Entry 6LT0 (electron microscopy, 3.20 A resolution); this record covers chains A and B of the 6 polymer chains in the assembly.

# Chain A
Protein: WD repeat-containing protein 41
From: Homo sapiens
UniProtKB: Q9HAD4 (WDR41_HUMAN); residue numbers follow UniProt; this construct covers 1-459
Chain sequence (459 residues; row label = number of the first residue in the row):
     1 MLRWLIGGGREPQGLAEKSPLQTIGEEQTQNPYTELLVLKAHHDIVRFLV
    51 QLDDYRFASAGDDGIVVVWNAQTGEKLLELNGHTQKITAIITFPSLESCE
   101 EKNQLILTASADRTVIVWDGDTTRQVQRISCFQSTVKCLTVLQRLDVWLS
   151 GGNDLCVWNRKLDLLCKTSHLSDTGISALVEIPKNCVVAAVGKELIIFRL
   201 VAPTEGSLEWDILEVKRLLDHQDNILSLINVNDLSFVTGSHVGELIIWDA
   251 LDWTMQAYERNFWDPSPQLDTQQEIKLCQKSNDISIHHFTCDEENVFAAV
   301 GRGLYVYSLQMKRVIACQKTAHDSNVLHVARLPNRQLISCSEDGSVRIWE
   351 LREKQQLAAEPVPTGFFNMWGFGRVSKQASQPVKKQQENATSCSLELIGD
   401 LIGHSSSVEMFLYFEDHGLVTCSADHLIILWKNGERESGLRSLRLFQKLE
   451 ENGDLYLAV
Disordered / not traced: 1-30, 95-104, 185, 204-211, 251-269, 281-283, 353-395, 458-459
Swiss-Prot annotation at these positions:
  - mutagenesis: Ser-438 (S438A: No effect on interaction with SMCR8), Arg-441 (R441A: No effect on interaction with SMCR8), Ser-442 (S442A: No effect on interaction with SMCR8), Leu-445 (L445R: Reduces interaction with the C9ORF72-SMCR8 complex; when associated with R-449. No effect on interaction with SMCR8), Phe-446 (F446R: No effect on interaction with SMCR8), Leu-449 (L449R: Reduces interaction with the C9ORF72-SMCR8 complex; when associated with R-445. No effect on interaction with SMCR8)
From the paper describing this entry:
  - mutagenesis - S438A, R441A, S442A, L445R, F446R, L449R: unchanged binding to Guanine nucleotide exchange protein SMCR8 (chain B)

# Chain B
Protein: Guanine nucleotide exchange protein SMCR8
From: Homo sapiens
UniProtKB: Q8TEV9 (SMCR8_HUMAN); residue numbers follow UniProt; this construct covers 1-937
Chain sequence (937 residues; row label = number of the first residue in the row):
     1 MISAPDVVAFTKEEEYEEEPYNEPALPEEYSVPLFPFASQGANPWSKLSG
    51 AKFSRDFILISEFSEQVGPQPLLTIPNDTKVFGTFDLNYFSLRIMSVDYQ
   101 ASFVGHPPGSAYPKLNFVEDSKVVLGDSKEGAFAYVHHLTLYDLEARGFV
   151 RPFCMAYISADQHKIMQQFQELSAEFSRASECLKTGNRKAFAGELEKKLK
   201 DLDYTRTVLHTETEIQKKANDKGFYSSQAIEKANELASVEKSIIEHQDLL
   251 KQIRSYPHRKLKGHDLCPGEMEHIQDQASQASTTSNPDESADTDLYTCRP
   301 AYTPKLIKAKSTKCFDKKLKTLEELCDTEYFTQTLAQLSHIEHMFRGDLC
   351 YLLTSQIDRALLKQQHITNFLFEDFVEVDDRMVEKQESIPSKPSQDRPPS
   401 SSLEECPIPKVLISVGSYKSSVESVLIKMEQELGDEEYKEVEVTELSSFD
   451 PQENLDYLDMDMKGSISSGESIEVLGTEKSTSVLSKSDSQASLTVPLSPQ
   501 VVRSKAVSHRTISEDSIEVLSTCPSEALIPDDFKASYPSAINEEESYPDG
   551 NEGAIRFQASISPPELGETEEGSIENTPSQIDSSCCIGKESDGQLVLPST
   601 PAHTHSDEDGVVSSPPQRHRQKDQGFRVDFSVENANPSSRDNSCEGFPAY
   651 ELDPSHLLASRDISKTSLDNYSDTTSYVSSVASTSSDRIPSAYPAGLSSD
   701 RHKKRAGQNALKFIRQYPFAHPAIYSLLSGRTLVVLGEDEAIVRKLVTAL
   751 AIFVPSYGCYAKPVKHWASSPLHIMDFQKWKLIGLQRVASPAGAGTLHAL
   801 SRYSRYTSILDLDNKTLRCPLYRGTLVPRLADHRTQIKRGSTYYLHVQSM
   851 LTQLCSKAFLYTFCHHLHLPTHDKETEELVASRQMSFLKLTLGLVNEDVR
   901 VVQYLAELLKLHYMQESPGTSHPMLRFDYVPSFLYKI
Disordered / not traced: 1-56, 65-77, 111, 122-128, 141-147, 193-327, 375-700, 790-794, 937
Swiss-Prot annotation at these positions:
  - modified residue: Ser-402 (Phosphoserine), Ser-417 (Phosphoserine), Ser-468 (Phosphoserine), Ser-471 (Phosphoserine), Ser-489 (Phosphoserine), Ser-492 (Phosphoserine), Ser-498 (Phosphoserine), Ser-790 (Phosphoserine), Thr-796 (Phosphothreonine)
  - mutagenesis: Arg-147 (R147A: Loss of C9ORF72-SMCR8 complex-mediated stimulation of RAB8A and RAB11A GTPase activity), Ser-402 (S402A: Impaired autophagosome maturation; when associated with A-796; S402D: Phosphomimetic mutant; able to promote autophagosome maturation; when associated with D-796), Thr-796 (T796A: Impaired autophagosome maturation; when associated with A-402; T796D: Phosphomimetic mutant; able to promote autophagosome maturation; when associated with D-402)
From the paper describing this entry:
  - mutagenesis - T862A/F863A/H865A/L867A, E907A/K910A/Y913A/M914A: unchanged binding to WD repeat-containing protein 41 (chain A)

# How chain A and chain B interact
Residue-residue contacts (65; chain A residue first):
  Asn-31(A) with Tyr-929(B)
  Tyr-33(A) with Phe-927(B); Tyr-929(B), hydrogen bond (backbone-side chain)
  Thr-34(A) with Arg-926(B); Phe-927(B), hydrogen bond (backbone-backbone); Tyr-929(B)
  Glu-35(A) with Met-924(B); Leu-925(B); Arg-926(B); Phe-927(B)
  Leu-36(A) with Ile-774(B), hydrophobic; Gln-778(B); Tyr-806(B); Pro-923(B); Met-924(B), hydrogen bond (backbone-backbone); Leu-925(B), hydrogen bond (backbone-backbone); Phe-927(B), hydrophobic
  Leu-37(A) with Pro-923(B)
  Val-38(A) with Ile-774(B); Met-775(B), hydrophobic
  Lys-40(A) with Met-775(B)
  Thr-73(A) with His-922(B)
  Asp-343(A) with Arg-802(B), hydrogen bond (backbone-side chain)
  Gly-344(A) with Arg-802(B), hydrogen bond (backbone-side chain)
  Asp-400(A) with Arg-805(B), salt bridge; Tyr-929(B)
  Leu-401(A) with Tyr-929(B)
  Ile-402(A) with Arg-802(B); Arg-805(B); Tyr-806(B), hydrogen bond (backbone-side chain)
  Gly-403(A) with Ile-774(B)
  His-404(A) with Arg-802(B), hydrogen bond (backbone-side chain); Tyr-803(B)
  Ser-405(A) with His-773(B), hydrogen bond; Arg-802(B), hydrogen bond (backbone-side chain); Tyr-803(B), hydrogen bond
  Ile-429(A) with Ile-774(B), hydrophobic
  Glu-435(A) with Glu-877(B)
  Ser-438(A) with Glu-907(B), hydrogen bond; Lys-910(B)
  Arg-441(A) with Glu-907(B), salt bridge; Leu-911(B); Met-924(B), hydrogen bond
  Ser-442(A) with His-868(B); Lys-910(B)
  Arg-444(A) with Met-914(B)
  Leu-445(A) with Phe-863(B), hydrophobic; Lys-910(B); Tyr-913(B), hydrophobic; Met-914(B), hydrophobic
  Phe-446(A) with Thr-862(B); Cys-864(B); His-865(B); His-868(B); Leu-869(B), hydrophobic
  Lys-448(A) with Tyr-913(B); Met-914(B)
  Leu-449(A) with Phe-863(B), hydrophobic; Tyr-913(B)
  Leu-455(A) with Ile-367(B), hydrophobic; Tyr-913(B), hydrophobic
  Tyr-456(A) with Gln-364(B), hydrogen bond (side chain-backbone); Gln-365(B); His-366(B), hydrogen bond (side chain-backbone); Ile-367(B)
Interface residues without a listed pair, chain A (32 interface residues in all): Leu-427, Trp-431, Leu-443
From the paper, about this interface:
  - interface residues, chain A: Ser-438(A), Arg-441(A), Ser-442(A), Leu-445(A), Phe-446(A), Leu-449(A)
  - hot spots on chain A (mutagenesis) - S438A/R441A/S442A/L445R/F446R/L449R: abolished binding to Guanine nucleotide exchange protein SMCR8 (chain B)
  - hot spots on chain A (mutagenesis) - F446R/L449R: decreased binding to Guanine nucleotide exchange protein SMCR8 (chain B)
  - interface residues, chain B: Thr-862(B), Phe-863(B), His-865(B), Glu-907(B), Lys-910(B), Tyr-913(B), Met-914(B)
  - hot spots on chain B (mutagenesis) - T862A/F863A/H865A/L867A/E907A/K910A/Y913A/M914A: decreased binding to WD repeat-containing protein 41 (chain A)

# Overview
32 residues of chain A face 31 of chain B across their interface; the contacts include 15 hydrogen bonds and 2
salt bridges. Polar pairs include Asp-400(A)/Arg-805(B), Arg-441(A)/Glu-907(B) and Tyr-33(A)/Tyr-929(B). From
the paper: S438A/R441A/S442A/L445R/F446R/L449R of chain A abolish binding to Guanine nucleotide exchange
protein SMCR8 (chain B); interface residues Ser-438(A), Arg-441(A) and Thr-862(B) among others; 11
substitutions were tested in all.
Chain A is WD repeat-containing protein 41 and chain B is Guanine nucleotide exchange protein SMCR8, both from
Homo sapiens; the structure, cryo-EM structure of C9ORF72-SMCR8-WDR41, was determined by electron microscopy.
